PDB entry 5ITF | X-ray diffraction, 2.51 A resolution | chains B and E of the 3 polymer chains in the assembly

Chain B:
Protein: Cetuximab Fab, heavy chain
From: Mus MUSCULUS, homo sapiens
Notes: antibody fragment or engineered binder
Chain sequence (221 residues; row label = number of the first residue in the row):
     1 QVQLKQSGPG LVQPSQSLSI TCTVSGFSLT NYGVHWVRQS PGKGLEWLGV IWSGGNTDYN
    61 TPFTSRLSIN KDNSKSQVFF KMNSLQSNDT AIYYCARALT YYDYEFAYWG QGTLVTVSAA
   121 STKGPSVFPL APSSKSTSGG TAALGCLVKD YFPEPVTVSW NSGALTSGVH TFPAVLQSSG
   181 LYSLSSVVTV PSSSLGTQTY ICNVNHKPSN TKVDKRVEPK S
Disordered / not traced: 135-137, 221
Disulfides: Cys22-Cys95, Cys146-Cys202

Chain E:
Protein: Meditope variant
Chain sequence (12 residues; row label = number of the first residue in the row):
     1 GQXDLSTRRL KG
Modified positions: 6DU (2-bromo-L-phenylalanine) at position 3

Interface between chain B and chain E:
Pairs across the interface - 17 pairs, chain B then chain E:
  Gln39(B) - 6DU_3(E)
  Ser40(B) - 6DU_3(E)
  Pro41(B) - Gln2(E)
  Pro41(B) - 6DU_3(E)
  Thr90(B) - Leu5(E)
  Ala91(B) - Leu5(E)  hydrophobic
  Ile92(B) - 6DU_3(E)
  Ile92(B) - Leu5(E)  hydrophobic
  Ile92(B) - Arg8(E)
  Tyr94(B) - Arg8(E)
  Gln111(B) - Arg8(E)  hydrogen bond (backbone-side chain)
  Gly112(B) - Arg8(E)
  Leu114(B) - Leu5(E)  hydrophobic
  Glu154(B) - Ser6(E)  hydrogen bond
  Pro173(B) - Ser6(E)
  Pro173(B) - Thr7(E)
  Ala174(B) - Ser6(E)
Interface features reported in the paper:
  - residue pairs: Arg8(E)-Gln111(B) (hydrogen bond)

Summary:
13 residues of chain B and 6 residues of chain E are in contact, with 2 hydrogen bonds. Polar pairs include
Gln111(B)-Arg8(E) and Glu154(B)-Ser6(E). The authors report a hydrogen bond between Arg8(E) and Gln111(B).
Chain B is Cetuximab Fab, heavy chain (Mus MUSCULUS, homo sapiens) and chain E is Meditope variant; the
structure, Cetuximab Fab in complex with 2-bromophenylalanine meditope variant, was determined by X-ray
diffraction together with 5ETU, 5EUK, 5F88, 5FF6, 5I2I, 5IOP and 7 further entries from the same study.
